Entry 8XC1 (electron microscopy, 2.21 A resolution); this record covers chains A and C of the 6 polymer chains in the assembly.

# Chain A
Molecule: Systemic RNA interference defective protein 1
Source organism: Caenorhabditis elegans
UniProt: Q9GZC8 (SID1_CAEEL); residues 18-776 here = UniProt positions 18-776
Amino-acid sequence (792 residues; each row starts with the number of its first residue; numbers below 1 keep their minus sign (Met-15 is residue -15)):
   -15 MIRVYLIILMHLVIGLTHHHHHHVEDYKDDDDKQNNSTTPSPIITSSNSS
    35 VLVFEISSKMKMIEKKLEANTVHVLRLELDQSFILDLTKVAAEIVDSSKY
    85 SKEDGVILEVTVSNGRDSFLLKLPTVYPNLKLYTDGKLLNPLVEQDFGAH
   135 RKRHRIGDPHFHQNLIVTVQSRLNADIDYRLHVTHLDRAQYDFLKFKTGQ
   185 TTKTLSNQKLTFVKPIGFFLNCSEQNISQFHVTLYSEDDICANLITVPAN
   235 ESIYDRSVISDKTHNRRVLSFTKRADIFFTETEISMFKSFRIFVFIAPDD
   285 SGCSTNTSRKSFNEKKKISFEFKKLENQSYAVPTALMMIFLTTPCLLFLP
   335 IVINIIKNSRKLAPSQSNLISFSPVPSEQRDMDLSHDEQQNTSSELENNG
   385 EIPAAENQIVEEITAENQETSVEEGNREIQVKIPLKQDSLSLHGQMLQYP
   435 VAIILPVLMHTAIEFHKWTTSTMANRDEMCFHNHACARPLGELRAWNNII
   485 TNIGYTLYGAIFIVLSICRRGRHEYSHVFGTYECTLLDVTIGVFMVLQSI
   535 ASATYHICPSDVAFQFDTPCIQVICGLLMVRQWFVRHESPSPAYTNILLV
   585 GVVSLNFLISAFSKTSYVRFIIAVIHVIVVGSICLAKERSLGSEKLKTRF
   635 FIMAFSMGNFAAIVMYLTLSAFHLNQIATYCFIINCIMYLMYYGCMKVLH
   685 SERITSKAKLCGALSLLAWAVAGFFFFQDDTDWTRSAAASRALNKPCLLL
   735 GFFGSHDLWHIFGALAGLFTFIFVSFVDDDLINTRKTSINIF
Disordered / not traced: -15 to 31, 344-424, 506-509
Differences from the reference sequence: initiating methionine (-15); expression tag (-14 to 17)
Curated features (UniProtKB/Swiss-Prot):
  - glycosylation (N-linked (GlcNAc...) asparagine): Asn19, Asn20, Asn32, Asn205, Asn210, Asn234, Asn290, Asn311
  - mutagenesis: Asp130 (D130N: In pk3321; defective avoidance behavior in response to P.aeruginosa), Ala173 (A173T: Loss of binding to shorter than 100 base-pair long dsRNA and decreased affinity for longer RNA species. Decreased RNA transport), Pro199 (P199L: In qt10; Failure to spread gene silencing signal. Loss of binding to shorter than 100 base-pair long dsRNA and decreased affinity for longer RNA species. Decreased RNA transport), Ser536 (S536I: In qt2; Defective in dsRNA transport), Arg565 (R565C: In qt4; Failure to spread gene silencing signal)
Disulfides: Cys225-Cys287, Cys464-Cys542, Cys470-Cys731
Metal / ion sites: Zn2+: His540, His740, His744
Small-molecule neighbours: N-acetylglucosamine (NAG; 2-acetamido-2-deoxy-beta-D-glucopyranose): Glu208, Gln209, Asn210
From the paper describing this entry:
  - binding site for the 50-nt RNA strand (chain C): Gln192, Lys193, Lys198, Lys301
  - conformationally variable residues (loop rearrangement): Asp70, Leu170 to Asp176
  - binding site for the 50-nt RNA strand: Gln65, Asn297

# Chain C
Molecule: 50-nt RNA strand
Sequence (50 nucleotides; each row starts with the number of its first residue):
     1 GGCCGGGGGACGGGCUGGGAUGACAGAAGUCGCUUGGUGCAGAUCGGGAC
Disordered / not traced: 1-7, 38-50

# Interface between chain A and chain C
Residue-residue contacts (18):
  Lys43(A) - G22(C)  phosphate contact
  Lys45(A) - A23(C)  salt bridge to the phosphate
  His169(A) - A23(C)  sugar contact
  Leu170(A) - A23(C)  sugar contact
  Leu170(A) - C24(C)  phosphate contact
  Asp171(A) - G22(C)  hydrogen bond to the sugar
  Asp171(A) - A23(C)  sugar contact
  Ala173(A) - G22(C)  base contact
  Gln174(A) - A23(C)  hydrogen bond to the sugar
  Gln174(A) - C24(C)  sugar contact
  Asn191(A) - A25(C)  phosphate contact
  Gln192(A) - C24(C)  hydrogen bond to the sugar
  Gln192(A) - A25(C)  phosphate contact
  Lys193(A) - A25(C)  hydrogen bond to the phosphate
  Lys193(A) - G26(C)  salt bridge to the phosphate
  Lys198(A) - C24(C)  salt bridge to the phosphate
  Lys198(A) - A25(C)  salt bridge to the phosphate
  Lys301(A) - G26(C)  salt bridge to the phosphate
Other interface residues (no listed pair), chain A (14 interface residues in all): Asp70, Arg164
Other interface residues (no listed pair), chain C (6 interface residues in all): G32

# Summary
14 residues of chain A and 6 residues of chain C are in contact; the contacts include 4 hydrogen bonds and 5
salt bridges. Among the polar pairs are Asp171(A)-G22(C), Gln174(A)-A23(C) and Gln192(A)-C24(C). From the
paper: a binding site for the 50-nt RNA strand (chain C) at Gln192(A), Lys193(A) and Lys198(A) among others; a
binding site for the 50-nt RNA strand at Gln65(A) and Asn297(A).
Chain A is Systemic RNA interference defective protein 1 (Caenorhabditis elegans) and chain C is a 50-nt RNA
strand; the structure, C. elegans SID1 in complex with dsRNA, was determined by electron microscopy together
with 8XBS from the same study.
